7AAM - chains A and B of the 3 polymer chains in the assembly; structure by X-ray diffraction, 2.15 A resolution.

== Chain A (and B) ==
Name: Proline-serine-threonine phosphatase-interacting protein 1
Organism: Homo sapiens
Notes: chain B of this document is another copy of the same molecule, construct and numbering; everything in this record applies to it too
UniProt: O43586 (PPIP1_HUMAN); numbering as in UniProt (aligned over 1-289)
Amino-acid sequence (292 residues; each row starts with the number of its first residue; numbers below 1 keep their minus sign (Gly-2 is residue -2)):
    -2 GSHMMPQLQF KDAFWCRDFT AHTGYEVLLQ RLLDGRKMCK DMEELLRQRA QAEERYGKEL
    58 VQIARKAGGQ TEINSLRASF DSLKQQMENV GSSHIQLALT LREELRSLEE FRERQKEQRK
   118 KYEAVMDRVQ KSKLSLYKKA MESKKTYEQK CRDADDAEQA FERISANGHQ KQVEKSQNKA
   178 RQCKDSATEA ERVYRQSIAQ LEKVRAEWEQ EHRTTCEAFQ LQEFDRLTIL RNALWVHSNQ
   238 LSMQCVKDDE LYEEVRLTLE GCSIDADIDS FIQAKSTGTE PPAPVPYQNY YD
Disordered / not traced: -2 to 4 (chain B: -2 to 2)
Differences from the reference sequence: expression tag (-2 to 0)
Curated features (UniProtKB/Swiss-Prot):
  - natural variant: Ala230 (A230T: In PAPA), Glu250 (E250K: In AICZC; E250Q: In PAPA and AICZC), Glu257 (E257K: In AICZC; uncertain significance)
  - mutagenesis: Trp232 (W232A: Abolishes binding to MEFV. Cytoplasmic filaments are finer with fewer branches), Asp266 (D266N: No effect on filament formation)
What the authors report for this chain:
  - self-association interface (contacts with another copy of this molecule); pairs are residue here / residue on that copy: Asp246-Ser239 (hydrogen bond)
  - contacts within the chain: Glu250-Arg253 (salt bridge)
  - disease-associated variants - D246N, E250K, E250Q, E257K: decreased binding to Tyrosine-protein phosphatase non-receptor type 22
  - disease-associated variants - T68M, V122I, A230T, G258A, D266N, T274M, E277D: unchanged binding to Tyrosine-protein phosphatase non-receptor type 22
  - mutagenesis - A230T: unchanged binding to Tyrosine-protein phosphatase non-receptor type 22
  - disease-associated variants - A230T: unchanged binding to LYP
  - mutagenesis - D266N, E277D: unchanged binding to LYP

== How chain A and chain B interact ==
Contacting residue pairs (216; chain A residue first):
  Leu5(A) with Asp266(B); Ile269(B)
  Gln6(A) with Ile269(B)
  Phe7(A) with Ile265(B), hydrophobic; Phe268(B), hydrophobic; Ile269(B), hydrophobic
  Asp9(A) with Gly275(B); Thr276(B)
  Ala10(A) with Ile269(B), hydrophobic; Ser273(B), hydrogen bond (backbone-side chain); Thr274(B), hydrogen bond (backbone-backbone); Gly275(B)
  Phe11(A) with Phe268(B), hydrophobic; Lys272(B); Ser273(B); Thr274(B); Gly275(B), hydrogen bond (backbone-backbone)
  Trp12(A) with Thr274(B), hydrogen bond (backbone-side chain); Gly275(B), hydrogen bond (backbone-backbone); Glu277(B); Pro278(B), hydrophobic
  Cys13(A) with Pro279(B)
  Arg14(A) with Glu277(B); Pro278(B); Pro279(B)
  Phe16(A) with Pro279(B), hydrophobic; Ala280(B)
  Gly21(A) with Thr274(B)
  Val24(A) with Lys272(B)
  Leu25(A) with Phe268(B), hydrophobic
  Arg28(A) with Thr68(B); Glu69(B), salt bridge; Ile70(B); Phe268(B)
  Asp31(A) with Thr68(B), hydrogen bond (backbone-side chain)
  Lys34(A) with Thr68(B)
  Met35(A) with Thr68(B), hydrogen bond (backbone-side chain); Glu69(B); Phe77(B), hydrophobic
  Asp38(A) with Gly65(B); Gly66(B), hydrogen bond (side chain-backbone); Gln67(B); Phe77(B)
  Met39(A) with Phe77(B), hydrophobic
  Leu42(A) with Phe77(B), hydrophobic; Leu80(B), hydrophobic; Met84(B), hydrophobic
  Gln45(A) with Ile60(B)
  Arg46(A) with Tyr53(B), hydrogen bond; Leu57(B); Ile60(B); Met84(B); Tyr249(B), hydrogen bond
  Gln48(A) with Glu56(B)
  Ala49(A) with Glu56(B)
  Glu50(A) with Tyr53(B), hydrogen bond
  Arg52(A) with Arg52(B); Glu56(B)
  Tyr53(A) with Arg46(B), hydrogen bond; Glu50(B), hydrogen bond; Tyr53(B), hydrophobic
  Glu56(A) with Ala49(B)
  Leu57(A) with Arg46(B)
  Ile60(A) with Gln45(B); Arg46(B); Ala49(B), hydrophobic
  Ala64(A) with Leu42(B), hydrophobic
  Gly65(A) with Asp38(B)
  Gly66(A) with Met35(B); Asp38(B), hydrogen bond (backbone-side chain)
  Gln67(A) with Asp38(B)
  Thr68(A) with Arg28(B); Asp31(B), hydrogen bond (side chain-backbone); Lys34(B); Met35(B), hydrogen bond (side chain-backbone)
  Glu69(A) with Arg28(B), salt bridge; Met35(B); Arg223(B), salt bridge; Leu224(B)
  Ile70(A) with Arg28(B)
  Leu73(A) with Leu224(B), hydrophobic; Leu227(B), hydrophobic; Arg228(B)
  Ser76(A) with Leu231(B)
  Phe77(A) with Met35(B), hydrophobic; Met39(B), hydrophobic; Leu42(B), hydrophobic; Leu231(B)
  Leu80(A) with Leu42(B), hydrophobic; Leu231(B), hydrophobic; His234(B)
  Met84(A) with Leu42(B), hydrophobic; Arg46(B)
  Tyr134(A) with Val282(B), hydrophobic
  Tyr144(A) with Tyr284(B), hydrogen bond; Gln285(B); Asn286(B); Tyr287(B), hydrogen bond (side chain-backbone)
  Glu145(A) with Tyr287(B)
  Cys148(A) with Tyr287(B), hydrophobic; Tyr288(B), hydrogen bond (backbone-side chain)
  Arg149(A) with Tyr287(B)
  Asp152(A) with Tyr288(B), hydrogen bond
  Glu188(A) with Tyr284(B), hydrogen bond
  Tyr191(A) with Pro283(B); Tyr284(B), hydrophobic; Gln285(B), hydrogen bond (side chain-backbone)
  Arg192(A) with Tyr284(B)
  Ile195(A) with Val282(B); Pro283(B); Tyr284(B)
  Glu199(A) with Pro281(B)
  Trp205(A) with Pro279(B)
  Glu206(A) with Pro278(B)
  Phe221(A) with Ile261(B), hydrophobic; Asp262(B)
  Arg223(A) with Glu69(B), salt bridge
  Leu224(A) with Glu69(B); Leu73(B), hydrophobic; Ile261(B); Ile265(B), hydrophobic
  Thr225(A) with Ile261(B)
  Leu227(A) with Leu73(B), hydrophobic
  Arg228(A) with Leu256(B); Cys259(B), hydrogen bond (side chain-backbone); Ile261(B)
  Leu231(A) with Ser76(B); Phe77(B); Leu80(B), hydrophobic; Leu256(B)
  Trp232(A) with Arg253(B); Leu256(B)
  His234(A) with Leu80(B)
  Ser235(A) with Arg253(B), hydrogen bond (backbone-side chain)
  Asn236(A) with Arg253(B), hydrogen bond
  Leu238(A) with Tyr249(B), hydrophobic
  Ser239(A) with Asp246(B), hydrogen bond; Tyr249(B); Arg253(B), hydrogen bond
  Cys242(A) with Cys242(B); Asp245(B); Asp246(B)
  Asp245(A) with Cys242(B)
  Asp246(A) with Ser239(B), hydrogen bond; Cys242(B)
  Tyr249(A) with Arg46(B), hydrogen bond; Leu238(B), hydrophobic
  Arg253(A) with Trp232(B); Ser235(B), hydrogen bond (side chain-backbone); Asn236(B); Ser239(B)
  Leu256(A) with Arg228(B); Leu231(B); Trp232(B)
  Glu257(A) with Trp232(B)
  Cys259(A) with Arg228(B), hydrogen bond (backbone-side chain)
  Ile261(A) with Phe221(B), hydrophobic; Leu224(B); Thr225(B); Arg228(B)
  Asp262(A) with Phe221(B)
  Ile265(A) with Phe7(B), hydrophobic; Phe221(B), hydrophobic; Leu224(B), hydrophobic
  Asp266(A) with Leu5(B)
  Phe268(A) with Phe7(B), hydrophobic; Phe11(B), hydrophobic; Leu25(B), hydrophobic; Arg28(B)
  Ile269(A) with Leu5(B); Gln6(B); Phe7(B), hydrophobic; Ala10(B), hydrophobic
  Lys272(A) with Phe11(B); Val24(B)
  Ser273(A) with Ala10(B), hydrogen bond (side chain-backbone)
  Thr274(A) with Ala10(B), hydrogen bond (backbone-backbone); Phe11(B); Trp12(B), hydrogen bond (side chain-backbone); Gly21(B)
  Gly275(A) with Asp9(B); Ala10(B); Phe11(B), hydrogen bond (backbone-backbone); Trp12(B), hydrogen bond (backbone-backbone)
  Thr276(A) with Asp9(B)
  Glu277(A) with Trp12(B); Arg14(B)
  Pro278(A) with Trp12(B), hydrophobic; Arg14(B)
  Pro279(A) with Cys13(B); Arg14(B); Phe16(B), hydrophobic; Trp205(B), hydrophobic
  Ala280(A) with Phe16(B)
  Pro281(A) with Glu199(B); Arg202(B)
  Val282(A) with Tyr134(B), hydrophobic; Met138(B), hydrophobic; Ile195(B)
  Pro283(A) with Tyr191(B); Ile195(B)
  Tyr284(A) with Tyr144(B), hydrogen bond; Glu188(B), hydrogen bond; Tyr191(B), hydrophobic; Arg192(B), hydrogen bond; Ile195(B)
  Gln285(A) with Lys141(B); Tyr144(B); Tyr191(B), hydrogen bond (backbone-side chain)
  Asn286(A) with Tyr144(B), hydrogen bond
  Tyr287(A) with Tyr144(B), hydrogen bond (backbone-side chain); Glu145(B); Cys148(B), hydrophobic; Arg149(B)
  Tyr288(A) with Cys148(B); Asp152(B), hydrogen bond
Other interface residues (no listed pair), chain A (112 interface residues in all): Asp15, Thr20, Gly32, Lys81, Lys130, Met138, Lys141, Leu198, Arg202, Gln217, Val252, Ser260, Asp264
Other interface residues (no listed pair), chain B (112 interface residues in all): Gln4, Asp15, Thr20, Gln48, Ala64, Lys81, Lys130, Lys181, Leu198, Glu206, Val252, Glu257, Ser260, Asp264

== In short ==
The chain A/chain B interface involves 112 residues from each chain, with 43 hydrogen bonds and 4 salt
bridges. Polar contacts include Arg28(A)-Glu69(B), Glu69(A)-Arg223(B) and Ala10(A)-Ser273(B). From the paper:
D246N, E250K and E250Q of chain A, among others, reduce binding to Tyrosine-protein phosphatase non-receptor
type 22; a self-association interface involving Asp246(A); 11 substitutions were tested in all.
Both chains are Proline-serine-threonine phosphatase-interacting protein 1 (Homo sapiens). Entry 7AAM (Crystal
structure of the F-BAR domain of PSTIPIP1 bound to the CTH domain of the phosphatase ...) was determined by
X-ray diffraction (same publication as 7AAL and 7AAN).
